4M48 - chains L and H of the 3 polymer chains in the assembly; structure by X-ray diffraction, 2.96 A resolution.

# Chain L
Protein: 9D5 antibody, light chain
From: Mus musculus
Notes: fragment: Fab, papain cleavage fragment; antibody fragment or engineered binder
Amino-acid sequence (237 residues; numbered -21 to 215; the number before each row is that of its first residue; numbers below 1 keep their minus sign (Met-21 is residue -21)):
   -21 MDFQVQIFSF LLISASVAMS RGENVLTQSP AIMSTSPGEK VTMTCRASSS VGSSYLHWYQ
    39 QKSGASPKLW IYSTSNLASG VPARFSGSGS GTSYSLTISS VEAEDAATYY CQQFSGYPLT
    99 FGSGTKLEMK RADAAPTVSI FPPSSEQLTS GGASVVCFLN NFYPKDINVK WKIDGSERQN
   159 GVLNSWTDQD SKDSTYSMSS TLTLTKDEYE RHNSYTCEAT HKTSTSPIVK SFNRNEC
Unresolved in the structure: -21 to 0, 215
Cystine bridges: Cys23-Cys89, Cys135-Cys195

# Chain H
Protein: 9D5 antibody, heavy chain
From: Mus musculus
Notes: fragment: Fab, papain cleavage fragment; antibody fragment or engineered binder
Amino-acid sequence (240 residues; numbered -18 to 221; the number before each row is that of its first residue; numbers below 1 keep their minus sign (Met-18 is residue -18)):
   -18 MNFGLRLVFL VLILKGVQCE VQLVESGGGL VKPGGSLKLS CAASGFTFSS YAMSWVRQSP
    42 EKRLEWVAEI SSGGRYIYYS DTVTGRFTIS RDNARNILHL EMSSLRSEDT AMYYCARGEV
   102 RQRGFDYWGQ GTTLTVSSAK TTAPSVYPLA PVCGDTTGSS VTLGCLVKGY FPEPVTLTWN
   162 SGSLSSGVHT FPAVLQSDLY TLSSSVTVTS STWPSQSITC NVAHPASSTK VDKKIEPRGP
Unresolved in the structure: -18 to 0, 135-138, 220-221
Cystine bridges: Cys22-Cys96, Cys146-Cys201

# Interface between chain L and chain H
Pairs across the interface - 85 pairs, chain L then chain H:
  Ser32(L) with Gln103(H)
  Tyr33(L) with Arg102(H); Gln103(H), hydrogen bond
  His35(L) with Arg102(H), hydrogen bond (side chain-backbone); Gln103(H); Arg104(H); Gly105(H), hydrogen bond (side chain-backbone)
  Tyr37(L) with Gly105(H); Phe106(H), hydrogen bond (side chain-backbone); Trp109(H)
  Gln39(L) with Gln39(H), hydrogen bond; Tyr95(H), hydrogen bond
  Ala43(L) with Tyr95(H)
  Ser44(L) with Tyr95(H); Gly110(H), hydrogen bond (side chain-backbone)
  Pro45(L) with Tyr95(H); Trp109(H)
  Leu47(L) with Arg104(H); Phe106(H); Asp107(H)
  Tyr50(L) with Gln103(H); Arg104(H), hydrogen bond
  Ser51(L) with Gln103(H)
  Tyr88(L) with Gln39(H), hydrogen bond; Lys43(H), hydrogen bond (side chain-backbone); Leu45(H), hydrophobic
  Phe92(L) with Glu50(H); Arg102(H); Gly105(H)
  Tyr95(L) with Trp47(H), hydrophobic; Glu50(H), hydrogen bond; Tyr59(H), hydrophobic; Arg102(H), hydrogen bond
  Pro96(L) with Trp47(H), hydrophobic
  Leu97(L) with Trp47(H); Phe106(H), hydrophobic
  Phe99(L) with Val37(H), hydrophobic; Leu45(H), hydrophobic; Trp47(H), hydrophobic; Phe106(H), hydrophobic; Trp109(H), hydrophobic
  Ser117(L) with Thr143(H)
  Phe119(L) with Leu130(H); Ala131(H); Pro132(H); Thr143(H); Gly145(H)
  Pro120(L) with Ala131(H); Val133(H); Cys134(H), hydrophobic
  Ser122(L) with Tyr128(H); Pro129(H)
  Glu124(L) with Pro129(H); Lys214(H), salt bridge
  Gln125(L) with Tyr128(H)
  Ser132(L) with Leu147(H); Lys149(H)
  Val134(L) with Leu130(H), hydrophobic
  Phe136(L) with Gly145(H); Phe172(H), hydrophobic; Ser184(H); Ser185(H); Ser186(H)
  Asn138(L) with His170(H), hydrogen bond; Phe172(H); Ser186(H), hydrogen bond
  Asn139(L) with His170(H)
  Val160(L) with Gln177(H)
  Leu161(L) with Val175(H); Gln177(H)
  Asn162(L) with Val175(H)
  Ser163(L) with Phe172(H); Pro173(H), hydrogen bond (side chain-backbone)
  Trp164(L) with Pro173(H)
  Thr165(L) with Phe172(H)
  Ser175(L) with His170(H), hydrogen bond; Phe172(H)
  Met176(L) with Phe172(H)
  Ser177(L) with Phe172(H); Ser184(H), hydrogen bond
  Thr181(L) with Lys149(H)
  Phe210(L) with Val133(H); Cys134(H)
  Asn211(L) with Cys134(H)
  Glu214(L) with Cys134(H)
Interface residues without a listed pair, chain L (45 interface residues in all): Gln90, Ser128, Asp168, Arg212
Interface residues without a listed pair, chain H (44 interface residues in all): Arg44, Glu46, Ser61, Asp62, Gly99, Leu144, Thr171, Thr182

# Overview
Chain L and chain H form an interface of 45 and 44 residues respectively; the contacts include 17 hydrogen
bonds and 1 salt bridge. Polar contacts include Glu124(L)-Lys214(H), Tyr33(L)-Gln103(H) and
His35(L)-Arg102(H).
Chain L is 9D5 antibody, light chain and chain H is 9D5 antibody, heavy chain, both from Mus musculus; the
structure, X-ray structure of dopamine transporter elucidates antidepressant mechanism, was determined by
X-ray diffraction.
